Entry 4V42 (X-ray diffraction, 5.50 A resolution (low resolution: residue-level contacts below are approximate; hydrogen-bond / salt-bridge calls are withheld)); this record covers chains BA and BC of the 49 polymer chains in the assembly.

[Chain BA]
Molecule: 50S 23S ribosomal RNA
Source organism: Thermus thermophilus
Sequence (2916 nucleotides; row label = number of the first residue in the row; note: 65 numbers in that range are skipped by the numbering (no residue carries them; nothing is unmodelled there); a row labelled like 270A-270Z holds insertion residues (270A, then the next letters in order)):
     1 GGUCAAGAUG GUAAGGGCCC ACGGUGGAUG CCUCGGCACC C
    43 GAGCCGAUGA AGGACGUGGC UACCUGCGAU AAGCCAGGGG GAGCCGGUAG CGGGCGU
   101 GGAUCCCUGG AUGUCCGAAU GGGGGAACCC GGCCGGC
  137A G
   138 GGAA
  141A C
   142 GCCGGUCACC GCGC
   161 UUUU
   171 GCGCGGGGGG AACCUGGGGA ACUGAAACAU CUCAGUACCC AGAGGAGAGG AAAGAGAAAU
   231 CGACUCCCUG AGUAGCGGCG AGCGAAAGGG GACCAGCCUA
270A-270Z AACCGUCCGGCUUGUCCGGGCGGGGU
271A-271C CGU
   271 GGG
273A-273F GCCCUC
   274 GGACACCGAA UCCCCAGCCU AGCCGAAGCU GUUGGGAAGC AGCGCCAGAG AGGGUGAAAG
   334 CCCCGUAGGC GAAAGGUGGG GGGAUAGGUG
363A-363F AGGGUA
   364 CCC
   370 GAGUACCCCG UGGUUCGUGG AGCCAUGGGG GAAUCUGGGC GGACCACC
  417A G
   418 GCCUAAGGCU AAGUACUCC
   438 GGGUGACCGA UAGCGCACCA GUACCGUGAG GGAAAGGUGA AAAGAACCCC GG
   491 GAGGGGAGUG AAAUAGAGCC UGAAACCGUG GGCUUACAAG CAGUCAC
   539 GGCCCCGCAA GGGGUU
   556 GUGGCGUGCC UAUUGAAGCA UGAGCCGGCG ACUCACGGUC GUGGGCGAGC UUAA
  609A G
   610 CCGUUGAGG
  618A C
   619 GGAGGCGUAG GGAAACCGAG UCCGAACAGG GCGCA
653A-653V AGCGGGCCGCACGCGGCCCGCA
   654 AAGUCCGCGG CCGUGGACCC GAAACCGGGC GAGCUAGCCC UGGCCAGGGU GAAGCUGGGG
   714 UGAGACCCAG UGGAGGCCCG AACCGGUGGG GGAUGCAAAC CCCUCGGAUG AGCUGGGGCU
   774 AGGAGUGAAA AGCUAACCGA GCCCGGAGAU AGCUGGUUCU CCCCGAAAUG ACUUUAGGGU
   834 CAGCCUCAGG CGCUGACUGG GGCCUGUAGA GCACUGAUAG GGCUAGGGGG CCCACCA
   892 GCCUACCAAA CCCUGUCAAA CUCCGAAGGG UCCCA
   928 GGUGGAGCCU GGGAGUGAGG GCGCGAGCGA UAACGUCCGC GUCCGAG
  974A C
   975 GCGGGAACAA CCGAGACCGC CAGCUAAGGC CCCCAAGUCU GGGCUAAGUG GUAAAGGAUG
  1035 UGGCGCCGCG AAGACAGCCA GGAGGUUGGC UUAGAAGCAG CCAUCCUUUA AAGAGUGCGU
  1095 AAUAGCUCAC UGGUCGAGUG GCGCCGCGCC GAAAAUGAUG CGGGGCUU
 1142A A
  1143 AGCCCAGCGC CGAAGCUGCG GGUCUGGGG
  1173 GAUGACCCCA GGCGGUAGGG GAGCGUUCCC GAUGCCGAUG AAGGCCGACC CGCGAGGCGG
  1233 CUGGAGGUAA GGGAAGUGCG AAUGCCGGCA UGAGUAACGA UAAAGAGGGU GAGAAUCCCU
  1293 CUCGCCGUAA GCCCAAGGGU UCCUACGCAA UGGUCGUCAG CGUAGGGUUA GGCGGGACCU
  1353 AAGGUGAAGC CGAAAGGCGU AGCCGAAGGG CAGCCGGUUA AUAUUCCGGC CCUUCCCGCA
  1413 GGUGCGAUGG GGGGACGCUC UAGGCUAGGG GG
 1444A A
  1445 CCGGA
 1449A G
  1450 CC
  1453 AUGGACGAGC CCGGCCAGAA GCGCAGGG
  1482 UGGGAGGUAG GCAAAUCCGC CUCCCAACAA GCUCUGCGUG GUGGGGAAGC CCGUACGGGU
  1542 GACA
 1545A A
  1546 CCCCCCGAAG CCAGGGAGCC AAGAAAAGCC UCUAAGCA
  1585 CAACCUGCGG GAACCCGUAC CGCAAACCGA CACAGGUGGG CGGGUG
 1630A C
  1631 AAGAGCACUC AGGCGCGCGG GAGAACCCUC GCCAAGGAAC UCUGCAAGUU GGCCCCGUAA
  1691 CUUCGGGAGA AGGGGUGCUC CC
  1716 UGG
  1725 GGUGAUGAGC C
  1741 CCG
  1746 GGGAGCCGCA GUGAACAGGC UCUGGCGACU GUUUACCAAA AACACAGCUC UCUGCGAACU
  1806 CGUAAGAGGA GGUAUAGGGA GCGACGCUUG CCCGGUGCCG GAAGGUCAAG GGGAGGGGU
  1869 GCAA
  1878 GCCCCGAACC GAAGCCCCGG UGAACGGCGG CCGUAACUAU AACGGUCCUA AGGUAGCGAA
  1938 AUUCCUUGUC GGGUAAGUUC CGACCUGCAC GAAAAGCGUA ACGACCGGAG CGCUGUCUCG
  1998 GCGAGGGACC CGGUGAAAUU GAACUGGCCG UGAAGAUGCG GCCUACCCGU GGCAGGACGA
  2058 AAAGACCCCG UGGAGCUUUA CUGCAGCCUG GUGUUGGCUC UUGGUCGCGC CUGCGUAGGA
  2118 UAGGUGGGAG CCUGUGAACC CCCGCCUCCG GGUGGGGGGG AGGCGCCGGU GAAAUACCAC
  2178 CCUGGCGCGG CUGGGGGCCU AA
  2205 CCCUCGGAU
  2215 GGGGG
  2224 GACAGCGCUU GGCGGGCAGU UUGACUGGGG CGGUCGCCUC CUAAAAGGUA ACGGAGGCGC
  2284 CCAAAGGUCC CCUCAGGCGG GACGGAAAUC CGCCGGAGAG CGCAAGGGUA GAAGGGGGCC
  2344 UGACUGCGAG GCCUGCAAGC CGAGCAGGGG CGAAAGCCGG GCCUAGUGAA CCGGUGGUCC
  2404 CGUGUGGAAG GGCCAUCGAU CAACGGAUAA AAGUUACCCC GGGGAUAACA GGCUGAUCUC
  2464 CCCCGAGCGU CCACAGCGGC GGGGAGGUUU GGCACCUCGA UGUCGGCUCG UCGCAUCCUG
  2524 GGGCUGAAGA AGGUCCCAAG GGUUGGGCUG UUCGCCCAUU AAAGCGGCAC GCGAGCUGGG
  2584 UUCAGAACGU CGUGAGACAG UUCGGUCUCU AUCCGCCACG GGCGCAGGAG GCUUGAGGGG
  2644 GGCUCUUCCU AGUACGAGAG GACCGGAAGG GACGCACCUC UGGUUUCCCA GCUGUCCCUC
  2704 CAGGGGCAU
 2712A A
  2713 AGCUGGGUAG CCAUGUGCGG AAGGGAUAAC CGCUGAAAGC AUCUAAGCGG GAAGCCCGCC
  2773 CCAAGAUGAG GCCUCCCACG GCG
  2797 UCA
  2801 AGCCG
  2807 GUAAGGACCC GGGAAGACCA CCCGGUGGAU GGGCCGGGGG UGUAAGCGCC GCGAGGCGUU
  2867 GAGCCGACCG GUCCCAAUCG UCC
  2891 GAGGUCUUGA CCCCUC
Disordered / not traced: 417A, 653A-653V, 2903-2906
Differences from the reference sequence: insertion (493)

[Chain BC]
Protein: 50S ribosomal protein L1
Source organism: Thermus thermophilus
UniProtKB: P27150 (RL1_THETH); residue numbers follow UniProt; this construct covers 1-228
Sequence (228 residues; numbered 1 to 228; the number before each row is that of its first residue):
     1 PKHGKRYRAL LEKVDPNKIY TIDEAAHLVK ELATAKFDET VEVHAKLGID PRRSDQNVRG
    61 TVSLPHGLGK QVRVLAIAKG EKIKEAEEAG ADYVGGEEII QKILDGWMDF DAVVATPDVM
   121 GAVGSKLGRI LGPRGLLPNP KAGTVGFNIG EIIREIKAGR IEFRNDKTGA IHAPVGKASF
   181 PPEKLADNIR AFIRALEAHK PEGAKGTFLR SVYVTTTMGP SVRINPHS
Disordered / not traced: 1-4

[Chain BA / chain BC interface]
Contacting residue pairs (9):
  G2116(BA) - Ala122(BC)
  G2123(BA) - Gly128(BC)
  G2123(BA) - Arg129(BC)
  G2124(BA) - Ile130(BC)
  G2124(BA) - Leu131(BC)
  G2125(BA) - Leu104(BC)
  A2126(BA) - Asp105(BC)
  U2132(BA) - Lys5(BC)
  C2174(BA) - Met218(BC)
Interface residues without a listed pair, chain BA (8 interface residues in all): C2175
Interface residues without a listed pair, chain BC (11 interface residues in all): Leu127, Pro220

[In short]
Chain BA and chain BC form an interface of 8 and 11 residues respectively.
Here chain BA is 50S 23S ribosomal RNA and chain BC is 50S ribosomal protein L1, both from Thermus
thermophilus. Entry 4V42 (Crystal structure of the ribosome at 5.5 A resolution) was determined by X-ray
diffraction.
